1SUW - chains A and B of the 4 polymer chains in the assembly; structure by X-ray diffraction, 2.45 A resolution.

[Chain A (and B)]
Molecule: Probable inorganic polyphosphate/ATP-NAD kinase
Source organism: Archaeoglobus fulgidus
Notes: EC 2.7.1.23; chain B of this document is another copy of the same molecule, construct and numbering; everything in this record applies to it too
UniProt: O30297 (PPNK_ARCFU); numbering as in UniProt (aligned over 1-249)
Chain sequence (249 residues; each row starts with the number of its first residue):
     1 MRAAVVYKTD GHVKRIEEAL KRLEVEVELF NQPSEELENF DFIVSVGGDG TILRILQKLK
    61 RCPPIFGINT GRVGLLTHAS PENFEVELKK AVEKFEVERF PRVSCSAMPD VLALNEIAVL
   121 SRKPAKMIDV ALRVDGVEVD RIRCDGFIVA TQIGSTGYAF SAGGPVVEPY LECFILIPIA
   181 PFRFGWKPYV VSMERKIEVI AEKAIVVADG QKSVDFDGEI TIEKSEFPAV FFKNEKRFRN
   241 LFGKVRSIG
Residues lining bound ligands:
  - NADP (NAP; NADP nicotinamide-adenine-dinucleotide phosphate), molecule 1: Gly48, Asp49, Gly50, Leu53, Arg54, Asn69, Val73, Leu75, Asn115, Glu116, Ile153, Gly154, Thr156, Gly157, Tyr158, Ser161, Asp209, Gly210, Gln211
  - NADP (NAP), molecule 2: Ala125, Lys126, Met127, Arg143, Asp145, Ala180, Phe182
Curated features (UniProtKB/Swiss-Prot):
  - active site: Asp49 (Proton acceptor)
  - binding site (NAD(+)): Asp49, Gly50, Arg54, Asn115, Glu116, Lys126, Arg143, Asp145, Ile153, Thr156 to Ser161, Ala180, Gln211
What the authors report for this chain:
  - contacts within the chain: Asp49-Leu75 (hydrogen bond)
  - binding site for NADP: Asp49, Gly50, Arg54

[Interface between chain A and chain B]
Contacting residue pairs (53; chain A residue first):
  Val134(A) with Phe238(B), hydrophobic
  Val137(A) with Phe238(B), hydrophobic; Arg239(B)
  Val139(A) with Phe242(B), hydrophobic; Arg246(B), hydrogen bond (backbone-side chain)
  Asp140(A) with Arg246(B), salt bridge
  Phe160(A) with Lys187(B), hydrogen bond (backbone-side chain)
  Gly163(A) with Lys187(B)
  Gly164(A) with Lys187(B), hydrogen bond (backbone-side chain)
  Pro165(A) with Pro165(B), hydrophobic; Pro188(B)
  Val166(A) with Lys187(B); Pro188(B), hydrogen bond (backbone-backbone); Tyr189(B); Val190(B), hydrogen bond (backbone-backbone)
  Val167(A) with Val190(B)
  Glu168(A) with Val190(B), hydrogen bond (backbone-backbone); Val191(B); Ser192(B), hydrogen bond (side chain-backbone); Arg195(B), salt bridge
  Tyr170(A) with Arg195(B)
  Leu171(A) with Glu172(B); Cys173(B), hydrophobic; Val190(B), hydrophobic
  Glu172(A) with Leu171(B)
  Cys173(A) with Leu171(B), hydrophobic
  Lys187(A) with Phe160(B), hydrogen bond (side chain-backbone); Gly163(B); Gly164(B), hydrogen bond (side chain-backbone); Val166(B)
  Pro188(A) with Pro165(B); Val166(B), hydrogen bond (backbone-backbone)
  Tyr189(A) with Val166(B), hydrophobic; Phe242(B), hydrophobic; Arg246(B)
  Val190(A) with Val166(B), hydrogen bond (backbone-backbone); Val167(B); Glu168(B), hydrogen bond (backbone-backbone); Leu171(B), hydrophobic
  Val191(A) with Glu168(B)
  Ser192(A) with Glu168(B), hydrogen bond (backbone-side chain)
  Arg195(A) with Glu168(B), salt bridge; Tyr170(B); Phe238(B)
  Phe238(A) with Val134(B), hydrophobic; Arg195(B)
  Arg239(A) with Val137(B)
  Phe242(A) with Val139(B), hydrophobic; Tyr189(B), hydrophobic
  Arg246(A) with Val139(B); Asp140(B), salt bridge; Arg183(B); Tyr189(B)
Interface residues without a listed pair, chain A (27 interface residues in all): Arg183

[In short]
The chain A/chain B interface involves 27 residues from each chain; the contacts include 13 hydrogen bonds and
4 salt bridges. Polar contacts include Asp140(A)-Arg246(B), Glu168(A)-Arg195(B) and Val139(A)-Arg246(B).
Ligands of chain A: NADP. From the paper: a binding site for NADP at Asp49(A), Gly50(A) and Arg54(A); contacts
within the chain involving Leu75(A) and Asp49(A).
Chain A and chain B are both Probable inorganic polyphosphate/ATP-NAD kinase (Archaeoglobus fulgidus); the
structure, Crystal structure of a NAD kinase from Archaeoglobus fulgidus in complex with its substrate and
product ..., was determined by X-ray diffraction (same publication as 1Z0Z, 1Z0S and 1Z0U).
